PDB entry 8R6P | electron microscopy, 3.16 A resolution | chains F and P of the 10 polymer chains in the assembly

== Chain F ==
Name: RNA polymerase sigma factor SigA
Organism: Mycolicibacterium smegmatis MC2 155
UniProt: A0QW02 (A0QW02_MYCS2); numbering as in UniProt (aligned over 1-466)
Chain sequence (466 residues; numbered 1 to 466; the number before each row is that of its first residue):
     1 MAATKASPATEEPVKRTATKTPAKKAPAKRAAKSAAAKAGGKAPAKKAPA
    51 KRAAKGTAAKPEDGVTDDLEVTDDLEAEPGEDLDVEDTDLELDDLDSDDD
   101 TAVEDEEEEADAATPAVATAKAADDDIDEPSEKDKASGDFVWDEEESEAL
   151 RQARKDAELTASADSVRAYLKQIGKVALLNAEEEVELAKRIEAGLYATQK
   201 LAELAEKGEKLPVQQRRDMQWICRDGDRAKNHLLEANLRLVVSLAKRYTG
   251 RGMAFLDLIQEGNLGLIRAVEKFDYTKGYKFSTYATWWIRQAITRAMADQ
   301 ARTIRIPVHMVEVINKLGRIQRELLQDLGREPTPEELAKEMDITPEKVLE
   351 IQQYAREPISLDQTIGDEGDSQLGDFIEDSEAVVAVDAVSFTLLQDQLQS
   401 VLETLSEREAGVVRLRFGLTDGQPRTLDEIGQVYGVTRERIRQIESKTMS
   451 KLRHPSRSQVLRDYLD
Not modelled in the structure: 1-161

== Chain P ==
Molecule: 50-nt DNA strand
Sequence (50 nucleotides; each row starts with the number of its first residue):
     1 CGCATCCGTGAGTCGAGGATAATAAGCACAATTTAACACTTTTGTCAAGC
Not modelled in the structure: 11-22

== Chain F / chain P interface ==
Residue-residue contacts - 22 pairs, chain F then chain P:
  Arg-247(F) with DT23(P), base contact; DA24(P), hydrogen bond to the base
  Arg-251(F) with DA24(P), sugar contact
  Gln-291(F) with DA25(P), hydrogen bond to the base; DG26(P), hydrogen bond to the base
  Arg-295(F) with DG26(P), base contact
  Glu-312(F) with DG26(P), base contact; DC27(P), base contact
  Lys-316(F) with DG26(P), phosphate contact
  Arg-319(F) with DA25(P), hydrogen bond to the phosphate; DG26(P), salt bridge to the phosphate
  Arg-322(F) with DA24(P), salt bridge to the phosphate
  Arg-416(F) with DG44(P), salt bridge to the phosphate
  Thr-426(F) with DT43(P), hydrogen bond to the phosphate; DG44(P), hydrogen bond to the phosphate
  Leu-427(F) with DG44(P), hydrogen bond to the phosphate
  Asp-428(F) with DT43(P), phosphate contact
  Arg-438(F) with DT43(P), base contact; DG44(P), base contact
  Glu-439(F) with DC46(P), hydrogen bond to the base
  Arg-442(F) with DT45(P), salt bridge to the phosphate; DC46(P), salt bridge to the phosphate
Also at the interface, not in a pair above, chain F (16 interface residues in all): Arg-290
Also at the interface, not in a pair above, chain P (10 interface residues in all): DA47

== Overview ==
The interface between chain F and chain P involves 16 residues on one side and 10 on the other, with 8
hydrogen bonds and 5 salt bridges. Polar pairs include Arg-247(F)/DA24(P), Gln-291(F)/DA25(P) and
Gln-291(F)/DG26(P).
Here chain F is RNA polymerase sigma factor SigA (Mycolicibacterium smegmatis MC2 155) and chain P is a 50-nt
DNA strand. Entry 8R6P (Mycobacterium smegnatis RNA polymerase RP2-like transcription initiation complex with
SigmaA, RbpA, HelD N-terminal domain and open ...) was determined by electron microscopy, deposited together
with 8Q3I, 8QN8, 8QTI, 8QU6, 8R2M, 8R3M and 8R6R.
